Entry 1X11 (X-ray diffraction, 2.50 A resolution); this record covers chains A and B of the 4 polymer chains in the assembly.

[Chain A (and B)]
Protein: X11
Source organism: Homo sapiens
Notes: fragment: ptb domain; chain B of this document is another copy of the same molecule, construct and numbering; everything in this record applies to it too
Reference sequence: Q02410 (APB1_HUMAN); residues 324-494 here correspond to UniProt positions 453-623 (UniProt number = residue number + 129)
Amino-acid sequence (172 residues; row label = number of the first residue in the row):
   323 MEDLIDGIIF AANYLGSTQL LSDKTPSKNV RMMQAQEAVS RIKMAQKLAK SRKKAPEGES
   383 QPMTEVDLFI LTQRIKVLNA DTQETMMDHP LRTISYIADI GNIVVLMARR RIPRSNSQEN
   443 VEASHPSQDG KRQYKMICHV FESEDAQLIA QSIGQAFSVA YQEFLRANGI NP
Not modelled in the structure: 369-384, 432-450, 493-494 (chain B: 323-329, 344-351, 374-384, 432-455)
Construct notes: modified residue (354-355, 366, 385, 408-409, 429, 458)
Modified / non-standard residues: Mse323, Mse354, Mse355, Mse366, Mse385, Mse408, Mse409, Mse429, Mse458 (selenomethionine; parent Met)
Curated features (UniProtKB/Swiss-Prot):
  - modified residue: S439 (Phosphoserine)

[How chain A and chain B interact]
Residue-residue contacts (27; chain A residue first):
  S349(A) with Q484(B), hydrogen bond
  N351(A) with Q477(B), hydrogen bond; S480(B); V481(B); Q484(B), hydrogen bond
  V352(A) with V481(B), hydrophobic
  Mse354(A) with Q477(B)
  Mse355(A) with I330(B); T394(B); Q477(B); A478(B), hydrophobic; V481(B)
  Q358(A) with Q473(B); S474(B); Q477(B)
  E359(A) with I330(B)
  V361(A) with L470(B), hydrophobic
  S362(A) with I330(B); I331(B), hydrogen bond (side chain-backbone); F332(B)
  K365(A) with F332(B); D467(B), salt bridge; L470(B)
  Mse366(A) with I331(B); D389(B)
  I422(A) with L470(B), hydrophobic; Q473(B)
Other interface residues (no listed pair), chain B (16 interface residues in all): A333, L393

[Overview]
The interface between chain A and chain B involves 12 residues on one side and 16 on the other; the contacts
include 4 hydrogen bonds and 1 salt bridge. Polar pairs include K365(A)-D467(B), S349(A)-Q484(B) and
N351(A)-Q477(B).
Both chains are X11 (Homo sapiens). Entry 1X11 (X11 ptb domain) was determined by X-ray diffraction (same
publication as 1AQC).
